2YIH - chain A; structure by X-ray diffraction, 1.70 A resolution.

[Chain A]
Molecule: CEL44C
From: Paenibacillus polymyxa
Notes: EC 3.2.1.4, 3.2.1.151
Reference sequence: Q1A2D0 (Q1A2D0_PAEPO); residues 1-524 here correspond to UniProt positions 36-559 (UniProt number = residue number + 35)
Amino-acid sequence (524 residues; row label = number of the first residue in the row):
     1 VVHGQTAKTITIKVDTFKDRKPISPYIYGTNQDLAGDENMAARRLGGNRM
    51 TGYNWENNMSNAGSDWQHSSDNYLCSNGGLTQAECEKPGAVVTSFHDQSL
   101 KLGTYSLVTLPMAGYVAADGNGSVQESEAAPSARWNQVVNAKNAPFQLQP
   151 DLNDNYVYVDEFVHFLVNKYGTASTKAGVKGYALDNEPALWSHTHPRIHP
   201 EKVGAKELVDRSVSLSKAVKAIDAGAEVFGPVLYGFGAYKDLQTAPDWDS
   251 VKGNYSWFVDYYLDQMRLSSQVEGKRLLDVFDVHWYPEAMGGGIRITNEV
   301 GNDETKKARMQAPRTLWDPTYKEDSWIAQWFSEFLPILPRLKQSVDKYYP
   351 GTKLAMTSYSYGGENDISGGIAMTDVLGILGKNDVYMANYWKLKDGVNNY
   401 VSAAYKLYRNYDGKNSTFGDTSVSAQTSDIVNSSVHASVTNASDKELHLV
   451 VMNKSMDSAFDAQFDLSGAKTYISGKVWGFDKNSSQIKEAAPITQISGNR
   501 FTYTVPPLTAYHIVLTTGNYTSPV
Unresolved in the structure: 1-7, 519-524
Construct notes: conflict Phe17 (Ser52 in Q1A2D0), Asp19 (Glu54 in Q1A2D0), Val228 (Ile263 in Q1A2D0), Val272 (Ala307 in Q1A2D0), Ile473 (Ser508 in Q1A2D0); engineered mutation His68 (Gln103 in Q1A2D0), Val92 (Thr127 in Q1A2D0), Ala118 (Lys153 in Q1A2D0), Ala129 (Lys164 in Q1A2D0), Tyr156 (Arg191 in Q1A2D0), Pro200 (Gly235 in Q1A2D0), Phe331 (Asn366 in Q1A2D0), Ser358 (Glu393 in Q1A2D0)
Disulfides: Cys75-Cys85
Bound ions: Ca2+: Glu56, Asp151, Asp154, Tyr156
What the authors report for this chain:
  - binding site for beta-D-glucopyranose: Gln243, Glu288, Arg295, Trp330
  - binding site for alpha-D-xylopyranose: His193, Lys202, Gln243
  - specificity-determining residues: Trp66, Asp71 (proposed by the authors, not directly observed)

[Summary]
Glu56, Asp151, Asp154 and Tyr156 form the Ca2+ site. From the paper: a binding site for beta-D-glucopyranose
at Gln243, Glu288 and Arg295 among others; a binding site for alpha-D-xylopyranose at His193, Lys202 and
Gln243.
Chain A is CEL44C (Paenibacillus polymyxa); the structure, Structure of a Paenibacillus polymyxa Xyloglucanase
from GH family 44 with Xyloglucan, was determined by X-ray diffraction, deposited together with 2YKK, 3ZQ9 and
2YJQ.
